PDB entry 6BFK | X-ray diffraction, 1.75 A resolution | chains C and F of the 3 polymer chains in the assembly

Chain C:
Molecule: Caspase-3
From: Homo sapiens
Notes: EC 3.4.22.56
Reference sequence: P42574 (CASP3_HUMAN); residue numbers follow UniProt; this construct covers 176-277
Amino-acid sequence (103 residues; each row starts with the number of its first residue):
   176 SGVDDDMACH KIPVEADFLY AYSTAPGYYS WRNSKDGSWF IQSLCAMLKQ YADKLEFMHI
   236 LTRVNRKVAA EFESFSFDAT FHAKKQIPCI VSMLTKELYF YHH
Disordered / not traced: 176-184
Sequence notes: engineered mutation Ala-245 (Thr in P42574); expression tag (278)
Bound ions: Na+ site 1 near Asp-192 (its only coordinating residue here); Na+ site 2: Ser-198 (shared with 2 residues of chain A); Na+ site 3: Trp-206 (shared with 1 residue of chain A)
Reported in the primary citation:
  - post-translational modification sites: Ser-249 (proposed by the authors, not directly observed)

Chain F:
Molecule: Ac-asp-glu-val-asp-cmk
From: Homo sapiens
Amino-acid sequence (6 residues; row label = number of the first residue in the row):
     1 XDEVDX
Modified positions: ACE (acetyl group) at position 1; 0QE (chloromethane) at position 6

How chain C and chain F interact:
Residue-residue contacts - 18 pairs, chain C then chain F:
  Tyr-204(C) / Val-4(F)  hydrophobic
  Ser-205(C) / Val-4(F)
  Ser-205(C) / Asp-5(F)  hydrogen bond (backbone-backbone)
  Trp-206(C) / Asp-2(F)
  Trp-206(C) / Glu-3(F)
  Trp-206(C) / Val-4(F)  hydrophobic
  Arg-207(C) / ACE_1(F)
  Arg-207(C) / Asp-2(F)
  Arg-207(C) / Glu-3(F)  salt bridge
  Arg-207(C) / Val-4(F)  hydrogen bond (side chain-backbone)
  Arg-207(C) / Asp-5(F)  salt bridge
  Asn-208(C) / ACE_1(F)
  Asn-208(C) / Asp-2(F)  hydrogen bond
  Ser-209(C) / ACE_1(F)  hydrogen bond (backbone-backbone)
  Trp-214(C) / Asp-2(F)
  Glu-248(C) / Asp-2(F)
  Ser-249(C) / Asp-2(F)
  Phe-250(C) / Asp-2(F)  hydrogen bond (backbone-side chain)
Also at the interface, not in a pair above, chain F (6 interface residues in all): 0QE_6

Overview:
Chain C and chain F form an interface of 10 and 6 residues respectively; the contacts include 5 hydrogen bonds
and 2 salt bridges. Polar pairs include Arg-207(C)/Glu-3(F), Arg-207(C)/Asp-5(F) and Arg-207(C)/Val-4(F). The
paper reports a modification site at Ser-249(C).
Here chain C is Caspase-3 and chain F is Ac-asp-glu-val-asp-cmk, both from Homo sapiens. Entry 6BFK (Caspase-3
Mutant- T245A) was determined by X-ray diffraction together with 6BDV, 6BFJ, 6BFL, 6BFO, 6BG0, 6BG1 and 7
further entries from the same study.
